PDB entry 2GCB | X-ray diffraction, 2.30 A resolution | chain A

== Chain A ==
Name: Folylpolyglutamate synthase
Source organism: Lactobacillus casei
Notes: EC 6.3.2.17
UniProtKB: P15925 (FOLC_LACCA); residues 1-428 here = UniProt positions 1-428
Amino-acid sequence (428 residues; each row starts with the number of its first residue):
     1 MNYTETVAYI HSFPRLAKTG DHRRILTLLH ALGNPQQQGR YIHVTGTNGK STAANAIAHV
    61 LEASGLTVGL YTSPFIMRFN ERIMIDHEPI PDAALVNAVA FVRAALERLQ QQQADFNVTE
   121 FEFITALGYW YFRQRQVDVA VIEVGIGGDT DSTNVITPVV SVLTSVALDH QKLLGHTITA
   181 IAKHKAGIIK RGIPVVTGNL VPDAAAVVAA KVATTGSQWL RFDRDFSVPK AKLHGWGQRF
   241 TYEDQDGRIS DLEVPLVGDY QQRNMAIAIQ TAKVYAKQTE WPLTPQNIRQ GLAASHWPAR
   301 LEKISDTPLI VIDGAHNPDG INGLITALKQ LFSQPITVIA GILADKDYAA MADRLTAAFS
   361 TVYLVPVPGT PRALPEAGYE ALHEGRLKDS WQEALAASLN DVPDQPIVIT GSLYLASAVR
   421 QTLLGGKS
Not modelled in the structure: 344-350, 375-385, 426-428
Differences from the reference sequence: engineered mutation Ser-51 (Gly in P15925), Thr-52 (Ser in P15925); conflict Ser-165 (Glu in P15925)
UniProt features mapped onto this chain:
  - binding site (Mg(2+)): Ser-73, Glu-143, His-170
  - binding site ((6R)-5,10-methylenetetrahydrofolyl-(gamma-L-Glu)n): Phe-75, Arg-82, Ser-417
  - binding site (ATP): Asn-264, Arg-300, Asp-313 to His-316
  - modified residue: Lys-185 (N6-carboxylysine)
  - mutagenesis: Asp-151 (D151A: 220-fold decrease in catalytic efficiency with mTHF as substrate, but only 4-fold decrease in catalytic efficiency with 5,10-methylenetetrahydropteroyldiglutamate as substrate), His-316 (H316A: Loss of activity), Ser-412 (S412A: Loss of activity)

== Summary ==
From UniProt: 3 Mg2+-binding residues, 3 (6R)-5,10-methylenetetrahydrofolyl-(gamma-L-Glu)n-binding residues, 6
ATP-binding residues and 3 mutagenesis sites.
Chain A is Folylpolyglutamate synthase (Lactobacillus casei); the structure, G51S/S52T double mutant of L.
casei FPGS, was determined by X-ray diffraction (same publication as 2GC5, 2GC6 and 2GCA).
